Entry 6R3Z (X-ray diffraction, 1.65 A resolution); this record covers chain A.

[Chain A]
Name: Probable adhesion protein
Source organism: Pseudomonas aeruginosa PAO1
Reference sequence: Q9I174 (Q9I174_PSEAE); residue numbers follow UniProt; this construct covers 38-317
Sequence (294 residues; numbered 37 to 330; the number before each row is that of its first residue):
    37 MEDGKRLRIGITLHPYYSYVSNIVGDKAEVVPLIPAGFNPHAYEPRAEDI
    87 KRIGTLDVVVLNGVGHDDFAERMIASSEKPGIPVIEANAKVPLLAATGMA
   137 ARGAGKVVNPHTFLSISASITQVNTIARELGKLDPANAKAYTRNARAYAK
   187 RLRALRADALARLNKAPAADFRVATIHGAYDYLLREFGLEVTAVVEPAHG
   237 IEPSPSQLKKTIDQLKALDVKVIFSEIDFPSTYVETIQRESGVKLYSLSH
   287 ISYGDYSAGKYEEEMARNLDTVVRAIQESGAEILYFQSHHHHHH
Disordered / not traced: 37-40, 132-141, 317-330
Sequence notes: initiating methionine (37); expression tag (318-330)
Bound ions: Ni2+: H77, H102, H147, H213, H235, H286
From the paper describing this entry:
  - Ni2+ coordination: H77, H102, H147, H213, H235, H286
  - conformationally variable residues (order/disorder transition): A132 to G141
  - mutagenesis - H77G/H102G/H147G/H213G/H235G/H286G: increased stability

[Summary]
The Ni2+ site is built by H77, H102, H147, H213, H235 and H286. From the paper:
H77G/H102G/H147G/H213G/H235G/H286G increase stability; Ni2+ coordination by H77, H102 and H147 among others.
Chain A is Probable adhesion protein (Pseudomonas aeruginosa PAO1); the structure, Structure of the SBP FpvC
in complex with Ni2+ ion from P. aeruginosa in P212121 space ..., was determined by X-ray diffraction,
deposited together with 6R44, 6R5S, 6R6K and 6RU4.
